7VIF - chains F and D of the 5 polymer chains in the assembly; structure by electron microscopy, 2.83 A resolution.

== Chain F ==
Name: Sphingosine 1-phosphate receptor 1
Source organism: Homo sapiens
Reference sequence: P21453 (S1PR1_HUMAN); residue numbers follow UniProt; this construct covers 1-382
Chain sequence (394 residues; each row starts with the number of its first residue):
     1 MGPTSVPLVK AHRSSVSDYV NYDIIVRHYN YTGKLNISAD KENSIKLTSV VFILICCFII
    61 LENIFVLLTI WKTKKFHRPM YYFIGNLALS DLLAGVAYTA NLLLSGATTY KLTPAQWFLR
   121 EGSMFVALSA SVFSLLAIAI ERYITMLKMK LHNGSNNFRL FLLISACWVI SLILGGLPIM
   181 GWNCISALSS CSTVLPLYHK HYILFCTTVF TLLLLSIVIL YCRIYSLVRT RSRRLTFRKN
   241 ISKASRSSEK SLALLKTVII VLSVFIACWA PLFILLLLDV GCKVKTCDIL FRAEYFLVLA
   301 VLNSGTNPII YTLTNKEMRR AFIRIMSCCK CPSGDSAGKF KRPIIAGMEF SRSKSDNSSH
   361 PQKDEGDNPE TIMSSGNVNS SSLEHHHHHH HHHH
Unresolved in the structure: 1-22, 37-47, 238-248, 325-394
Construct notes: expression tag (383-394)
Disulfide bonds: C184-C191, C282-C287
Ligand contacts: J89 ((2S)-2-azanyl-4-(4-octylphenyl)-2-[[oxidanyl-bis(oxidanylidene)-$l6-phosphanyl]oxymethyl]butan-1-ol): Y29, N101, S105, G106, T109, R120, E121, F125, L128, S129, V194, L195, F210, W269, L272, L276, L297
Reported in the primary citation:
  - binding site for J89: Y29, N101, G106, E121, F125, L128, S129, L195, F210, W269, L272, L276, L297
  - mutagenesis - N101A, R120A, E121A: abolished signaling in response to J89
  - mutagenesis - Y29A, K34A, W269A, L272A, L276A, L297A: decreased signaling in response to J89
  - conformationally variable residues (side-chain flip): F210, F273

== Chain D ==
Name: Guanine nucleotide-binding protein G(i) subunit alpha-1
Source organism: Homo sapiens
Reference sequence: P63096 (GNAI1_HUMAN); residue numbers follow UniProt; this construct covers 1-354
Chain sequence (354 residues; each row starts with the number of its first residue):
     1 MGCTLSAEDK AAVERSKMID RNLREDGEKA AREVKLLLLG AGESGKSTIV KQMKIIHEAG
    61 YSEEECKQYK AVVYSNTIQS IIAIIRAMGR LKIDFGDSAR ADDARQLFVL AGAAEEGFMT
   121 AELAGVIKRL WKDSGVQACF NRSREYQLND SAAYYLNDLD RIAQPNYIPT QQDVLRTRVK
   181 TTGIVETHFT FKDLHFKMFD VGGQRSERKK WIHCFEGVTA IIFCVALSDY DLVLAEDEEM
   241 NRMHESMKLF DSICNNKWFT DTSIILFLNK KDLFEEKIKK SPLTICYPEY AGSNTYEEAA
   301 AYIQCQFEDL NKRKDTKEIY THFTCATDTK NVQFVFDAVT DVIIKNNLKD CGLF
Unresolved in the structure: 1-2, 57-182, 237
Swiss-Prot annotation at these positions:
  - region: K35 to T48 (G1 motif), D173 to T181 (G2 motif), F196 to R205 (G3 motif), I265 to D272 (G4 motif), T324 to T329 (G5 motif)
  - binding site (GTP): E43 to T48, S151, L175 to T181, D200 to Q204, N269 to D272, A326
  - binding site (Mg(2+)): S47, T181
  - modified residue: R178 (ADP-ribosylarginine), Q204 (Deamidated glutamine), C351 (ADP-ribosylcysteine)
  - lipidation: G2 (N-myristoyl glycine), C3 (S-palmitoyl cysteine)

== Interface between chain F and chain D ==
Contacting residue pairs (38):
  R78(F) with K349(D); D350(D), hydrogen bond (side chain-backbone)
  M80(F) with D350(D); C351(D), hydrophobic
  R142(F) with C351(D), hydrogen bond (side chain-backbone); L353(D)
  T145(F) with N347(D); C351(D)
  M146(F) with N347(D); L348(D), hydrophobic; C351(D), hydrophobic
  M149(F) with I343(D), hydrophobic; N347(D), hydrogen bond
  K150(F) with R32(D); I343(D)
  L151(F) with A31(D); E33(D); V34(D), hydrophobic; T219(D); I343(D), hydrophobic
  H152(F) with A31(D), hydrogen bond (side chain-backbone)
  N153(F) with N347(D), hydrogen bond; D350(D), hydrogen bond
  R231(F) with I344(D)
  L235(F) with D337(D)
  T236(F) with D337(D)
  F237(F) with Y320(D), hydrophobic; D337(D); A338(D); D341(D)
  K250(F) with E318(D), salt bridge; D341(D), salt bridge; K345(D)
  L254(F) with L353(D), hydrophobic
  T257(F) with L353(D)
  N315(F) with G352(D); F354(D)
  K316(F) with F354(D)
Other interface residues (no listed pair), chain F (21 interface residues in all): K148, T314
Other interface residues (no listed pair), chain D (22 interface residues in all): F334

== Summary ==
Chain F and chain D form an interface of 21 and 22 residues respectively, with 6 hydrogen bonds and 2 salt
bridges. Polar pairs include K250(F)-E318(D), K250(F)-D341(D) and R78(F)-D350(D). From the paper: a binding
site for J89 at Y29(F), N101(F) and G106(F) among others; Y29A, K34A and W269A of chain F, among others,
reduce signaling in response to J89; 9 substitutions were tested in all.
Here chain F is Sphingosine 1-phosphate receptor 1 and chain D is Guanine nucleotide-binding protein G(i)
subunit alpha-1, both from Homo sapiens. Entry 7VIF (Cryo-EM structure of Gi coupled Sphingosine 1-phosphate
receptor bound with (S)-FTY720-P) was determined by electron microscopy together with 7VIE, 7VIG and 7VIH from
the same study.
